Entry 4L61 (X-ray diffraction, 2.13 A resolution); this record covers chain A.

[Chain A]
Molecule: 5-methyltetrahydropteroyltriglutamate--homocysteine methyltransferase
Source organism: Candida albicans SC5314
Notes: EC 2.1.1.14
Reference sequence: P82610 (METE_CANAL); numbering as in UniProt (aligned over 1-767)
Sequence (789 residues; row label = number of the first residue in the row; numbers below 1 keep their minus sign (Met-21 is residue -21)):
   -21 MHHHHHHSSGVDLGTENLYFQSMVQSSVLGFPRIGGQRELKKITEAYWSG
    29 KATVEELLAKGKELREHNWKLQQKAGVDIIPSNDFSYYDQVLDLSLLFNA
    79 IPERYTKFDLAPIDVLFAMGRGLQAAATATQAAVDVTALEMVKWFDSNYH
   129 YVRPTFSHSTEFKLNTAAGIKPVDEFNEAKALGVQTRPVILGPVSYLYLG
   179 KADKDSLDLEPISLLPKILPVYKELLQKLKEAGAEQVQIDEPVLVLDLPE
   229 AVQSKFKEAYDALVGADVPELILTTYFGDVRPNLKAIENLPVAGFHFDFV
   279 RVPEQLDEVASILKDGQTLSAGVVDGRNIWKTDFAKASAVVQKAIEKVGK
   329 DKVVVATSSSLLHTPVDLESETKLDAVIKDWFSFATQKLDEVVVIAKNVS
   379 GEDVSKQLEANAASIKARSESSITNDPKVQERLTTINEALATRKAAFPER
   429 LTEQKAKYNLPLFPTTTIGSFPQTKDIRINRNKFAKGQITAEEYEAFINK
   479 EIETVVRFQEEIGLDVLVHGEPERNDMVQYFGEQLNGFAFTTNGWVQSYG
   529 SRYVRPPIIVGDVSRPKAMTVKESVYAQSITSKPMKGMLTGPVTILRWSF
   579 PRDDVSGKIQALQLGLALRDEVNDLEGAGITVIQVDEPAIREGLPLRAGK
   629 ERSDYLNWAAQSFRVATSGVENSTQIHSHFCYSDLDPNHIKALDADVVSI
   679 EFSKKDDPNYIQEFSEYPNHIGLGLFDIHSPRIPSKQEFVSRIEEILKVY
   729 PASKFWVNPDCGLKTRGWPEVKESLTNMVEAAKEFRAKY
Not modelled in the structure: -21 to 0, 105-113, 464, 684, 767
Construct notes: expression tag (-21 to 0); engineered mutation Ala103 (Lys in P82610), Ala104 (Lys in P82610), Ala107 (Glu in P82610)
Swiss-Prot annotation at these positions:
  - active site: His707 (Proton donor)
  - binding site (5-methyltetrahydropteroyltri-L-glutamate): Lys19, Asn126, Asp504, Tyr527, Arg530, Tyr531, Trp576
  - binding site (L-homocysteine): Ile446 to Ser448, Glu499, Asp614
  - binding site (L-methionine): Ile446 to Ser448, Glu499, Asp614
  - binding site (Zn(2+)): His657, Cys659, Glu679, Cys739
  - mutagenesis: Met119 (M119A: 22% of the catalytic activity of the wild-type), Lys121 (K121A: Less than 5% of the catalytic activity of the wild-type), Asn126 (N126A: Loss of catalytic activity), His128 (H128A: 26% of the catalytic activity of the wild-type), Gln451 (Q451A: Less than 5% of the catalytic activity of the wild-type), Arg456 (R456A: 38% of the catalytic activity of the wild-type), Arg459 (R459A: Less than 5% of the catalytic activity of the wild-type), Tyr660 (Y660A/Q: Loss of catalytic activity; Y660F: No effect on catalytic activity), His707 (H707A/K: Less than 5% of the catalytic activity of the wild-type)
Metal / ion sites: Zn2+: His657, Cys659, Cys739
Ligand contacts: methionine (MET): Ile446, Gly447, Ser448, Glu499, Met505, Met566, Gln612, Asp614, Pro616, His657, Cys659, Cys739, Gly740

[Summary]
Chain A binds methionine. His657, Cys659 and Cys739 coordinate Zn2+. UniProt lists active-site residue His707,
7 residues binding 5-methyltetrahydropteroyltri-L-glutamate, 5 L-homocysteine-binding residues and 5
L-methionine-binding residues.
Chain A is 5-methyltetrahydropteroyltriglutamate--homocysteine methyltransferase (Candida albicans SC5314);
the structure, Crystal structure of the Candida albicans Methionine Synthase in complex with Methionine, was
determined by X-ray diffraction, deposited together with 4L5Z, 4L64, 4L65, 4L6H and 4L6O.
